PDB entry 7LAG | X-ray diffraction, 2.85 A resolution | chains A and B

== Chain A ==
Name: Myeloperoxidase light chain
Organism: Homo sapiens
Notes: EC 1.11.2.2
Reference sequence: P05164 (PERM_HUMAN); residues 1-105 here correspond to UniProt positions 167-271 (UniProt number = residue number + 166)
Chain sequence (105 residues; numbered 1 to 105; the number before each row is that of its first residue):
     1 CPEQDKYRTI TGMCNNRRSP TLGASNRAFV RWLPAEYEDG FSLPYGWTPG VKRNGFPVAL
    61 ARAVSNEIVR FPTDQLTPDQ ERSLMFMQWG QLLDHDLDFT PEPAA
Disordered / not traced: 104-105
Bound ions: Ca2+: Asp96 (shared with Thr168(B), Phe170(B), Asp172(B), Ser174(B) of chain B)
Small-molecule neighbours:
  - heme (HEM): Met87, Gln88, Gly90, Gln91, Asp94, Asp98, Phe99, Thr100, Glu102
  - XSD (7-({1-[(3-phenoxyphenyl)methyl]-1H-pyrazol-4-yl}methyl)-3H-[1,2,3]triazolo[4,5-b]pyridin-5-amine): Gln91, His95, Phe99
Curated features (UniProtKB/Swiss-Prot):
  - active site: His95 (Proton acceptor)
  - binding site (heme b): Asp94
  - binding site (Ca(2+)): Asp96

== Chain B ==
Name: Isoform H14 of Myeloperoxidase
Organism: Homo sapiens
Notes: EC 1.11.2.2
Reference sequence: P05164 (PERM_HUMAN), isoform P05164-2; residues 113-578 here correspond to UniProt positions 184-649 (UniProt number = residue number + 71)
Chain sequence (466 residues; each row starts with the number of its first residue):
   113 VNCETSCVQQ PPCFPLKIPP NDPRIKNQAD CIPFFRSCPA CPGSNITIRN QINALTSFVD
   173 ASMVYGSEEP LARNLRNMSN QLGLLAVNQR FQDNGRALLP FDNLHDDPCL LTNRSARIPC
   233 FLAGDTRSSE MPELTSMHTL LLREHNRLAT ELKSLNPRWD GERLYQEARK IVGAMVQIIT
   293 YRDYLPLVLG PTAMRKYLPT YRSYNDSVDP RIANVFTNAF RYGHTLIQPF MFRLDNRYQP
   353 MEPNPRVPLS RVFFASWRVV LEGGIDPILR GLMATPAKLN RQNQIAVDEI RERLFEQVMR
   413 IGLDLPALNM QRSRDHGLPG YNAWRRFCGL PQPETVGQLG TVLRNLKLAR KLMEQYGTPN
   473 NIDIWMGGVS EPLKRKGRVG PLLACIIGTQ FRKLRDGDRF WWENEGVFSM QQRQALAQIS
   533 LPRIICDNTG ITTVSKNNIF MSNSYPRDFV NCSTLPALNL ASWREA
Disordered / not traced: 113, 578
Disulfide bonds: Cys115-Cys125, Cys119-Cys143, Cys221-Cys232, Cys440-Cys497, Cys538-Cys564
Glycans and other covalent adducts: N-acetylglucosamine (NAG) linked to Asn189, Asn225
Bound ions: Ca2+: Thr168, Phe170, Asp172, Ser174 (shared with Asp96(A) of chain A); heme Fe near His336 (its only coordinating residue here)
Small-molecule neighbours:
  - heme (HEM): Arg239, Glu242, Met243, Tyr296, Thr329, Phe332, Arg333, Tyr334, Gly335, His336, Ile339, Phe365, Leu406, Phe407, Leu417, Leu420, Asn421, Arg424
  - XSD (7-({1-[(3-phenoxyphenyl)methyl]-1H-pyrazol-4-yl}methyl)-3H-[1,2,3]triazolo[4,5-b]pyridin-5-amine): Leu216, Asp218, Pro220, Thr238, Arg239, Glu242, Phe366, Phe407, Val410, Met411

== Chain A / chain B interface ==
Residue-residue contacts (307; chain A residue first):
  Asp5(A) with Arg511(B), salt bridge; Phe512(B)
  Lys6(A) with Lys282(B), hydrogen bond (backbone-side chain); Phe512(B)
  Tyr7(A) with Arg275(B), hydrogen bond; Gln278(B); Glu279(B), hydrogen bond; Phe512(B)
  Arg8(A) with Phe170(B); Val171(B); Asp172(B); Arg281(B), hydrogen bond (backbone-side chain); Gln289(B); Asp510(B), salt bridge; Phe512(B), hydrogen bond (side chain-backbone)
  Thr9(A) with Arg281(B), hydrogen bond (backbone-side chain)
  Ile10(A) with Thr168(B); Gly178(B); Ser179(B); Glu180(B); Glu181(B); Ala184(B), hydrophobic; Tyr277(B); Arg281(B)
  Thr11(A) with Thr168(B); Ser179(B)
  Gly12(A) with Thr168(B); Phe170(B)
  Cys14(A) with Arg511(B), hydrogen bond (backbone-side chain)
  Asn15(A) with Phe170(B); Tyr316(B); Gly509(B); Asp510(B), hydrogen bond; Arg511(B), hydrogen bond (backbone-side chain); Phe512(B)
  Asn16(A) with Tyr316(B); Asp318(B), hydrogen bond (side chain-backbone)
  Arg17(A) with Arg511(B)
  Arg18(A) with Asp318(B), salt bridge; Ser319(B), hydrogen bond
  Leu22(A) with Phe170(B); Asp321(B); Pro322(B); Arg323(B)
  Gly23(A) with Thr168(B); Ser169(B), hydrogen bond (backbone-backbone); Phe170(B); Arg323(B)
  Ala24(A) with Leu167(B)
  Ser25(A) with Asn165(B); Ala166(B); Leu167(B); Thr168(B); Ser179(B), hydrogen bond (side chain-backbone)
  Asn26(A) with Ile164(B); Asn165(B), hydrogen bond (backbone-backbone); Ala166(B); Glu180(B), hydrogen bond
  Arg27(A) with Ile164(B); Asn165(B), hydrogen bond (backbone-backbone)
  Ala28(A) with Ala152(B), hydrophobic; Asn162(B); Gln163(B)
  Phe29(A) with Asn162(B), hydrogen bond (backbone-side chain); Gln163(B), hydrogen bond (backbone-backbone); Ile164(B); Asn165(B); Ile324(B); Asn326(B); Thr329(B)
  Val30(A) with Asp321(B); Arg323(B); Ile324(B); Ala325(B); Asn326(B), hydrogen bond (backbone-backbone)
  Arg31(A) with Arg161(B), hydrogen bond (side chain-backbone); Asn162(B); Gln163(B), hydrogen bond; Asn326(B); His428(B), hydrogen bond (side chain-backbone); Gly429(B); Leu430(B)
  Trp32(A) with Ala325(B); Val327(B), hydrophobic; Trp436(B), hydrophobic; Phe439(B), hydrophobic; Ile498(B); Thr501(B); Gln502(B)
  Leu33(A) with Pro431(B), hydrophobic; Ala435(B); Trp436(B), hydrophobic
  Pro34(A) with Pro431(B)
  Ala35(A) with Ile160(B), hydrophobic; Gly429(B)
  Glu36(A) with Gly429(B), hydrogen bond (backbone-backbone); Pro431(B); Gly432(B)
  Tyr37(A) with Arg148(B); Arg161(B), hydrogen bond (side chain-backbone); Gln163(B), hydrogen bond; Arg426(B); Asp427(B), hydrogen bond (side chain-backbone); His428(B); Gly429(B)
  Gly40(A) with Ile160(B)
  Phe41(A) with Asn157(B); Thr159(B); Ile160(B); Arg161(B), hydrogen bond (backbone-backbone)
  Ser42(A) with Arg148(B), hydrogen bond (backbone-side chain); Arg161(B)
  Pro44(A) with Phe126(B), hydrophobic; Arg148(B); Arg426(B); Asp427(B)
  Tyr45(A) with Phe126(B); Arg426(B)
  Trp47(A) with Gln121(B), hydrogen bond (backbone-side chain); Pro123(B); Cys125(B); Phe126(B), hydrophobic
  Arg53(A) with Leu430(B), hydrogen bond (side chain-backbone); Pro431(B); Gly432(B); Asn473(B), hydrogen bond (backbone-side chain)
  Asn54(A) with Asn472(B); Asn473(B), hydrogen bond
  Phe56(A) with Tyr468(B); Gly469(B); Thr470(B); Asn473(B)
  Val58(A) with Arg426(B)
  Ala59(A) with Arg426(B), hydrogen bond (backbone-side chain); Gln467(B)
  Leu60(A) with Lys129(B); Pro131(B)
  Ala61(A) with Leu128(B), hydrophobic; Ala419(B); Met422(B)
  Arg62(A) with Lys129(B); Pro131(B); Asp134(B), salt bridge; Arg136(B); Arg403(B), hydrogen bond (side chain-backbone); Glu404(B), salt bridge; Asp416(B), salt bridge; Ala419(B)
  Ala63(A) with Gln467(B)
  Val64(A) with Met422(B), hydrophobic; Gln467(B); Tyr468(B); Met478(B), hydrophobic
  Ser65(A) with Arg403(B), hydrogen bond; Asp416(B), hydrogen bond; Met422(B)
  Asn66(A) with Pro131(B); Asp134(B), hydrogen bond; Pro135(B); Arg403(B), hydrogen bond
  Glu67(A) with Gln467(B)
  Ile68(A) with Leu460(B), hydrophobic; Lys463(B); Leu464(B); Gln467(B); Met478(B), hydrophobic
  Val69(A) with Ala398(B), hydrophobic; Arg403(B); Pro418(B), hydrophobic; Trp477(B), hydrophobic; Met478(B), hydrophobic
  Arg70(A) with Pro135(B); Arg403(B)
  Phe71(A) with Lys390(B); Asn395(B); Gln396(B); Ala398(B); Val399(B)
  Thr73(A) with Pro341(B)
  Gln75(A) with Gln396(B), hydrogen bond (backbone-side chain)
  Leu76(A) with Gln340(B); Pro341(B); Lys390(B); Gln396(B); Val399(B), hydrophobic
  Thr77(A) with Leu391(B), hydrogen bond (backbone-backbone); Arg393(B); Gln396(B), hydrogen bond
  Pro78(A) with Pro388(B), hydrophobic; Ala389(B)
  Asp79(A) with Pro388(B); Ala389(B), hydrogen bond (backbone-backbone); Leu391(B); Arg490(B), salt bridge; Asn555(B), hydrogen bond (backbone-side chain)
  Gln80(A) with Asn555(B), hydrogen bond (backbone-side chain)
  Glu81(A) with Arg490(B), salt bridge; Phe552(B); Met553(B)
  Arg82(A) with Leu299(B), hydrogen bond (side chain-backbone); Pro388(B); Ala389(B), hydrogen bond (backbone-backbone); Lys488(B), hydrogen bond (side chain-backbone); Arg490(B); Phe552(B); Met553(B); Asn555(B), hydrogen bond (backbone-side chain)
  Ser83(A) with Leu384(B); Met385(B); Thr387(B); Ala389(B); Ile551(B), hydrogen bond (side chain-backbone); Phe552(B), hydrogen bond (backbone-backbone); Ser554(B); Asn555(B)
  Leu84(A) with Leu338(B); Gln340(B); Phe344(B), hydrophobic; Leu384(B), hydrogen bond (backbone-backbone); Thr387(B), hydrogen bond (backbone-backbone); Pro388(B); Ala389(B)
  Met85(A) with Met249(B), hydrophobic; Leu384(B), hydrogen bond (backbone-backbone); Ile551(B), hydrophobic; Phe552(B)
  Phe86(A) with Tyr296(B); Leu299(B); Val300(B), hydrophobic; Tyr334(B); Leu338(B), hydrophobic; Arg490(B); Phe552(B), hydrophobic
  Met87(A) with Leu338(B), hydrophobic
  Gln88(A) with Met243(B); Glu245(B); Leu246(B); Met249(B); Leu384(B)
  Trp89(A) with Met249(B), hydrophobic; Val288(B); Ile291(B), hydrophobic; Thr292(B), hydrogen bond; Tyr296(B); Leu533(B), hydrophobic; Phe552(B), hydrophobic
  Gly90(A) with Tyr296(B); Phe332(B)
  Gln91(A) with Glu242(B), hydrogen bond; Met243(B); Leu246(B)
  Leu92(A) with Met175(B), hydrophobic; Leu246(B), hydrophobic; Met249(B), hydrophobic; His250(B); Leu253(B), hydrophobic
  Leu93(A) with Thr292(B); Tyr296(B), hydrophobic; Phe332(B), hydrophobic; Phe503(B), hydrophobic
  Asp94(A) with Arg239(B), salt bridge; Phe332(B)
  His95(A) with Leu167(B); Met175(B); Asp237(B), salt bridge; Arg239(B); Leu246(B)
  Asp96(A) with Thr168(B); Phe170(B); Val171(B); Asp172(B), hydrogen bond (side chain-backbone); Ala173(B), hydrogen bond (side chain-backbone); Ser174(B), hydrogen bond; Met175(B); Val288(B)
  Leu97(A) with Asn165(B), hydrogen bond (backbone-side chain); Thr168(B); Ser169(B); Val171(B), hydrophobic; Ile324(B); Phe328(B), hydrophobic; Phe503(B), hydrophobic; Leu506(B), hydrophobic
  Asp98(A) with Asn165(B); Leu167(B); Arg239(B), hydrogen bond (backbone-side chain); Phe328(B); Thr329(B)
  Phe99(A) with Ile164(B); Asn165(B), hydrogen bond (backbone-side chain); Ala166(B), hydrogen bond (backbone-backbone); Leu167(B); Arg239(B)
  Thr100(A) with Ser149(B); Gln163(B); Ile164(B); His428(B)
  Pro101(A) with Ser149(B); Cys150(B), hydrogen bond (backbone-backbone); Ile164(B)
  Glu102(A) with Phe147(B); Cys150(B); Arg424(B), salt bridge
  Pro103(A) with Pro124(B), hydrophobic; Phe147(B); Arg148(B); Cys150(B)
Also at the interface, not in a pair above, chain A (85 interface residues in all): Leu43, Gly46, Pro57
Also at the interface, not in a pair above, chain B (153 interface residues in all): Gln122, Ile130, Ile137, Ile144, Ser156, Tyr177, Thr238, Gly335, Ile339, Leu381, Ile397, Asp400, Gln423, Gly489, Lys505, Trp513, Ile537

== Overview ==
Chain A and chain B form an interface of 85 and 153 residues respectively; the contacts include 63 hydrogen
bonds and 11 salt bridges. Polar pairs include Asp5(A)-Arg511(B), Arg8(A)-Asp510(B) and Arg18(A)-Asp318(B).
Heme and compound XSD are bound between chain A and chain B.
Chain A is Myeloperoxidase light chain and chain B is Isoform H14 of Myeloperoxidase, both from Homo sapiens;
the structure, CRYSTAL STRUCTURE OF MYELOPEROXIDASE SUBFORM C (MPO) COMPLEX WITH Compound-14 AKA
7-({1-[(3-phenoxyphenyl)methyl]-1H-pyrazol-4-yl}methyl)-3H-[1,2,3]triazolo[4,5-b]pyridin-5-amine, was
determined by X-ray diffraction together with 7LAE, 7LAL and 7LAN from the same study.
